PDB entry 6V9Z | electron microscopy, 3.35 A resolution | chains A and C of the 4 polymer chains in the assembly

== Chain A ==
Name: ABC-type bacteriocin transporter
Organism: Hungateiclostridium thermocellum (strain ATCC 27405 / DSM 1237 / JCM 9322 / NBRC 103400 / NCIMB 10682 / NRRL B-4536 / VPI 7372)
UniProtKB: A3DCU1 (A3DCU1_HUNT2); numbering as in UniProt (aligned over 1-727)
Amino-acid sequence (730 residues; row label = number of the first residue in the row; numbers below 1 keep their minus sign (Ser-2 is residue -2)):
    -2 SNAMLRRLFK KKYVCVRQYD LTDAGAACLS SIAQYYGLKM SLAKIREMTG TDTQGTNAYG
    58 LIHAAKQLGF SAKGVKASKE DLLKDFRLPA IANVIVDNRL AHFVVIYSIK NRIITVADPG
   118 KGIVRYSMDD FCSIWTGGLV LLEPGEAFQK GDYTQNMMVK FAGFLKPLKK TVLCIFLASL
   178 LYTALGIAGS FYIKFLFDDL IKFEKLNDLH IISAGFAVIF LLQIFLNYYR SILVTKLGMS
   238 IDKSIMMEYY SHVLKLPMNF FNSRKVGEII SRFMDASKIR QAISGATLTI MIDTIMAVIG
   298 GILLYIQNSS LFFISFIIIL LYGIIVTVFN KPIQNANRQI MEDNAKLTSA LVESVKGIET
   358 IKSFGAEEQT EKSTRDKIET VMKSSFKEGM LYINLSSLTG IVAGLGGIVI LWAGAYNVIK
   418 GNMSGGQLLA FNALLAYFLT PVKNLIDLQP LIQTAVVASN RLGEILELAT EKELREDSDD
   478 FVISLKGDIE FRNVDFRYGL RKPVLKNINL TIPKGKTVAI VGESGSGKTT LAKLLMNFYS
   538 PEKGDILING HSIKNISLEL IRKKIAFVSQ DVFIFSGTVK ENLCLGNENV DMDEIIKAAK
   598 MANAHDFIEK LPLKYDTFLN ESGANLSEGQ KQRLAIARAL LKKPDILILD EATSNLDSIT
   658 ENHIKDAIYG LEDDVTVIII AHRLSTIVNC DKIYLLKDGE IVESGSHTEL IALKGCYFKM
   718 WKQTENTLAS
Unresolved in the structure: -2 to 7, 723-727
Differences from the reference sequence: expression tag (-2 to 0); engineered mutation Ala21 (Cys in A3DCU1)
What the authors report for this chain:
  - catalytic residues: His99, Asp115
  - contacts within the chain: His99-Asp115 (hydrogen bond)
  - catalytic residues: Gln15 (proposed by the authors, not directly observed)
  - mutagenesis - C21A: abolished catalytic activity with CtA (chain C) (proposed by the authors, not directly observed)
  - specificity-determining residues: Gly135 (proposed by the authors, not directly observed)
  - conformationally variable residues (domain motion, helix shift, loop rearrangement): Val91 to Ala98, Ser268, Ala342, Ser521, Asp654

== Chain C ==
Name: CtA
Organism: Hungateiclostridium thermocellum (strain ATCC 27405 / DSM 1237 / JCM 9322 / NBRC 103400 / NCIMB 10682 / NRRL B-4536 / VPI 7372)
UniProtKB: A3DCU2 (A3DCU2_HUNT2); residues 1-90 here = UniProt positions 1-90
Amino-acid sequence (93 residues; each row starts with the number of its first residue; numbers below 1 keep their minus sign (Ser-2 is residue -2)):
    -2 SNAMSEAKKL NIGRELTDEE LMEMTGGSTF SIQCQKDYTY KPSLPVVKYG VVIDEPEVVI
    58 KYGVGPIVGI KYGVEPIGPI QPMYGIKPVE TLK
Unresolved in the structure: -2 to 7, 31-90
Differences from the reference sequence: expression tag (-2 to 0)

== Chain A / chain C interface ==
Residue-residue contacts (39; chain A residue first):
  Leu18(A) - Gly24(C)
  Leu18(A) - Ser25(C)
  Leu18(A) - Thr26(C)
  Leu18(A) - Ser28(C)
  Thr19(A) - Gly24(C)
  Ala21(A) - Gly24(C)
  Thr53(A) - Met21(C)
  Thr53(A) - Thr22(C)
  Thr53(A) - Gly23(C)  hydrogen bond (backbone-backbone)
  Asn54(A) - Met19(C)  hydrogen bond (side chain-backbone)
  Asn54(A) - Met21(C)
  Ala55(A) - Leu18(C)  hydrogen bond (backbone-backbone)
  Ala55(A) - Met21(C)  hydrogen bond (backbone-backbone)
  Tyr56(A) - Asp15(C)
  Tyr56(A) - Leu18(C)  hydrogen bond (backbone-backbone)
  Tyr56(A) - Met19(C)  hydrophobic
  Ile59(A) - Leu18(C)  hydrophobic
  Gly71(A) - Leu13(C)
  Gly71(A) - Leu18(C)
  Val72(A) - Gly10(C)
  Val72(A) - Arg11(C)
  Val72(A) - Leu13(C)
  Lys73(A) - Arg11(C)  hydrogen bond (backbone-backbone)
  Lys73(A) - Leu13(C)
  Leu80(A) - Ile9(C)
  Asp82(A) - Asn8(C)
  Asn90(A) - Met21(C)
  Leu97(A) - Ser25(C)
  Ala98(A) - Thr22(C)
  Ala98(A) - Gly23(C)
  Ala98(A) - Gly24(C)  hydrogen bond (backbone-backbone)
  His99(A) - Gly24(C)
  Phe100(A) - Thr22(C)
  Phe100(A) - Gly23(C)
  Gly135(A) - Met21(C)
  Ala342(A) - Ser28(C)
  Arg498(A) - Met19(C)
  Lys499(A) - Glu16(C)  salt bridge
  Lys499(A) - Met19(C)
Other interface residues (no listed pair), chain A (25 interface residues in all): Gln51, Gly52, Leu138
Other interface residues (no listed pair), chain C (18 interface residues in all): Glu12, Phe27
The authors on this interface:
  - pairs named by the authors: Gly24(C)-Ala21(A)
  - interface residues, chain A: Ala55(A), Ile59(A), His99(A), Gly135(A)
  - interface residues, chain C: Asn8(C), Asp15(C), Gly23(C), Gly24(C)

== In short ==
Chain A and chain C form an interface of 25 and 18 residues respectively, with 7 hydrogen bonds and 1 salt
bridge. Polar contacts include Lys499(A)-Glu16(C), Asn54(A)-Met19(C) and Thr53(A)-Gly23(C). The authors report
a contact between Gly24(C) and Ala21(A). From the paper: catalytic residues His99(A), Asp115(A) and Gln15(A);
C21A of chain A abolishes catalytic activity with CtA (chain C).
Here chain A is ABC-type bacteriocin transporter and chain C is CtA, both from Hungateiclostridium
thermocellum (strain ATCC 27405 / DSM 1237 / JCM 9322 / NBRC 103400 / NCIMB 10682 / NRRL B-4536 / VPI 7372).
Entry 6V9Z (Cryo-EM structure of PCAT1 bound to its CtA peptide substrate) was determined by electron
microscopy.
